PDB entry 7VAV | electron microscopy, 2.80 A resolution | chains A and F of the 12 polymer chains in the assembly

== Chain A ==
Name: V-type ATP synthase alpha chain
Source organism: Thermus thermophilus HB8
Notes: EC 7.1.2.2
UniProtKB: Q56403 (VATA_THET8); residues 1-578 here = UniProt positions 1-578
Chain sequence (578 residues; row label = number of the first residue in the row):
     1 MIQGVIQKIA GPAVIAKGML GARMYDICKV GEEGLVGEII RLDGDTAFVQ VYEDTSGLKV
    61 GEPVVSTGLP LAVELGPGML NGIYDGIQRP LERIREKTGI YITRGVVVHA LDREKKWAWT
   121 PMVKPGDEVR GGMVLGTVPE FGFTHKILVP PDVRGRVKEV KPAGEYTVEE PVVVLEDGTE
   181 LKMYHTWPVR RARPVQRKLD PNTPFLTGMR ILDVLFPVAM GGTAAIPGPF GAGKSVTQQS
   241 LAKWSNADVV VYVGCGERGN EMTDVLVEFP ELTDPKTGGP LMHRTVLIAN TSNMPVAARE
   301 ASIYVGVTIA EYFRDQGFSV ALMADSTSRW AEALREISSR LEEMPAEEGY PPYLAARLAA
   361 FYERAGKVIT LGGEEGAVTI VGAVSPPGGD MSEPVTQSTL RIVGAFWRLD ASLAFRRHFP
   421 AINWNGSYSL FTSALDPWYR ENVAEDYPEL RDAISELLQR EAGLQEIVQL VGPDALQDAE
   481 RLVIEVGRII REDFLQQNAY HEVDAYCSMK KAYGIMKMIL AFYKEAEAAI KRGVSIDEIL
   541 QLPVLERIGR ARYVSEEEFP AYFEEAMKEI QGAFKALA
Differences from the reference sequence: conflict Ala-232 (Ser in Q56403), Ser-235 (Thr in Q56403)
Small-molecule neighbours: ADP (adenosine-5'-diphosphate): Pro-229, Phe-230, Gly-231, Ala-232, Gly-233, Lys-234, Ser-235, Val-236, Arg-258, Phe-419, Pro-420, Gln-497, Ala-499, Tyr-500

== Chain F ==
Name: V-type ATP synthase beta chain
Source organism: Thermus thermophilus HB8
UniProtKB: Q56404 (VATB_THET8); residues 1-478 here = UniProt positions 1-478
Chain sequence (478 residues; row label = number of the first residue in the row):
     1 MDLLKKEYTG ITYISGPLLF VENAKDLAYG AIVDIKDGTG RVRGGQVIEV SEEYAVIQVF
    61 EETTGLDLAT TSVSLVEDVA RLGVSKEMLG RRFNGIGKPI DGLPPITPEK RLPITGLPLN
   121 PVARRKPEQF IQTGISTIDV MNTLVRGQKL PIFSGSGLPA NEIAAQIARQ ATVRPDLSGE
   181 GEKEEPFAVV FAAMGITQRE LSYFIQEFER TGALSRSVLF LNKADDPTIE RILTPRMALT
   241 VAEYLAFEHD YHVLVILTDM TNYCEALREI GAAREEIPGR RGYPGYMYTD LATIYERAGV
   301 VEGKKGSVTQ IPILSMPDDD RTHPIPDLTG YITEGQIQLS RELHRKGIYP PIDPLPSLSR
   361 LMNNGVGKGK TREDHKQVSD QLYSAYANGV DIRKLVAIIG EDALTENDRR YLQFADAFER
   421 FFINQGQQNR SIEESLQIAW ALLSMLPQGE LKRISKDHIG KYYGQKLEEI WGAPQALD
Disordered / not traced: 1, 473-478
Small-molecule neighbours: ADP (adenosine-5'-diphosphate): Leu-358, Arg-360, Asn-363

== Interface between chain A and chain F ==
Pairs across the interface (101; chain A residue first):
  Gln-7(A) with Ser-51(F); Glu-52(F), hydrogen bond (backbone-backbone)
  Lys-8(A) with Glu-49(F), salt bridge; Val-50(F); Ser-51(F)
  Ile-9(A) with Tyr-29(F), hydrophobic; Glu-49(F); Val-50(F), hydrogen bond (backbone-backbone)
  Gly-11(A) with Tyr-29(F), hydrogen bond (backbone-side chain)
  Lys-17(A) with Glu-52(F)
  Thr-55(A) with Tyr-29(F)
  Ser-56(A) with Tyr-29(F)
  Gly-57(A) with Ala-28(F); Tyr-29(F), hydrogen bond (backbone-backbone)
  Leu-58(A) with Ala-28(F); Tyr-29(F), hydrogen bond (backbone-backbone)
  Lys-59(A) with Asp-26(F); Ala-28(F)
  Val-60(A) with Val-50(F), hydrophobic; Glu-52(F)
  Ile-83(A) with Val-122(F), hydrophobic
  Leu-91(A) with Asn-120(F), hydrogen bond (backbone-side chain); Val-122(F), hydrophobic
  Ile-94(A) with Asn-120(F)
  Arg-95(A) with Asn-120(F); Val-122(F); Ala-123(F)
  Ile-100(A) with Leu-119(F); Asn-120(F), hydrogen bond (backbone-backbone); Ala-123(F), hydrophobic; Val-301(F), hydrophobic
  Tyr-101(A) with Leu-117(F); Pro-118(F); Leu-119(F), hydrophobic; Phe-247(F)
  Ile-102(A) with Leu-117(F); Pro-118(F), hydrogen bond (backbone-backbone); Asn-120(F)
  Thr-103(A) with Leu-117(F)
  Gly-228(A) with Tyr-331(F)
  Phe-230(A) with Arg-321(F); Asp-327(F); Gly-330(F); Tyr-331(F), hydrophobic; Gln-336(F)
  Gly-231(A) with Leu-358(F); Arg-360(F)
  Gly-256(A) with Tyr-288(F), hydrogen bond (backbone-side chain)
  Arg-258(A) with Glu-296(F); Gly-330(F), hydrogen bond (side chain-backbone); Tyr-331(F), hydrogen bond (side chain-backbone); Ile-332(F), hydrogen bond (side chain-backbone); Thr-333(F), hydrogen bond (side chain-backbone); Arg-360(F)
  Gly-259(A) with Glu-296(F), hydrogen bond (backbone-side chain)
  Asn-260(A) with Arg-124(F); Glu-334(F), hydrogen bond
  Thr-263(A) with Pro-121(F); Arg-124(F)
  Asp-264(A) with Lys-126(F), salt bridge
  Glu-268(A) with Lys-126(F), salt bridge
  Thr-291(A) with Pro-121(F)
  Ser-292(A) with Tyr-288(F); Ala-292(F)
  Asn-293(A) with Pro-118(F); Glu-296(F)
  Met-294(A) with Pro-121(F)
  Arg-299(A) with Tyr-288(F); Thr-289(F)
  Arg-329(A) with Tyr-288(F); Tyr-331(F)
  Glu-332(A) with Tyr-288(F)
  Glu-336(A) with Gly-285(F); Tyr-286(F); Thr-289(F), hydrogen bond
  Ser-339(A) with Glu-276(F), hydrogen bond; Ile-277(F), hydrogen bond (side chain-backbone)
  Arg-340(A) with Glu-276(F), salt bridge
  Glu-348(A) with Arg-280(F), salt bridge
  Ser-385(A) with Tyr-331(F)
  Pro-386(A) with Tyr-331(F), hydrogen bond (backbone-side chain)
  Pro-387(A) with Asp-327(F)
  Gly-388(A) with Thr-322(F); Asp-327(F), hydrogen bond (backbone-side chain)
  Phe-415(A) with Leu-355(F); Pro-356(F), hydrophobic
  Arg-416(A) with Ala-387(F); Asp-391(F), salt bridge; Arg-453(F)
  Arg-417(A) with Asn-142(F); Leu-355(F), hydrogen bond (side chain-backbone); Ser-357(F), hydrogen bond (side chain-backbone); Leu-358(F); Tyr-383(F), hydrogen bond; Arg-453(F), hydrogen bond (backbone-side chain)
  Asp-474(A) with Ala-403(F); Thr-405(F)
  Gln-496(A) with Arg-453(F)
  Tyr-500(A) with Asn-363(F), hydrogen bond
  Glu-546(A) with Lys-456(F), salt bridge
  Arg-550(A) with Lys-456(F)
Also at the interface, not in a pair above, chain A (73 interface residues in all): Ile-6, Ala-10, Glu-92, Gly-99, Pro-229, Glu-257, Met-262, Leu-266, Val-267, Val-296, Ser-338, Glu-343, Pro-345, Gly-349, Gly-389, Asp-390, His-418, Leu-470, Gly-472, Pro-473, Glu-492
Also at the interface, not in a pair above, chain F (67 interface residues in all): Lys-25, Asp-78, Arg-125, Pro-127, Lys-149, Glu-243, Thr-293, Glu-302, Lys-304, Pro-354, Leu-361, Asn-364, Asp-380, Leu-395, Ile-398, Lys-452, Ile-454

== In short ==
73 residues of chain A and 67 residues of chain F are in contact; the contacts include 25 hydrogen bonds and 7
salt bridges. Polar contacts include Lys-8(A)/Glu-49(F), Asp-264(A)/Lys-126(F) and Glu-268(A)/Lys-126(F). ADP
is bound between chain A and chain F.
Chain A is V-type ATP synthase alpha chain and chain F is V-type ATP synthase beta chain, both from Thermus
thermophilus HB8; the structure, V1EG of V/A-ATPase from Thermus thermophilus at low ATP concentration,
state3, was determined by electron microscopy together with 7VAI, 7VAJ, 7VAK, 7VAL, 7VAM, 7VAN and 11 further
entries from the same study.
